PDB entry 7U8C | X-ray diffraction, 1.74 A resolution | chains BA2 and H of the 3 polymer chains in the assembly

Chain BA2:
Protein: Mesothelin, cleaved form
Notes: fragment: C-terminal peptide
UniProtKB: Q13421 (MSLN_HUMAN); residues 582-598 here correspond to UniProt positions 590-606 (UniProt number = residue number + 8)
Amino-acid sequence (17 residues; numbered 582 to 598; the number before each row is that of its first residue):
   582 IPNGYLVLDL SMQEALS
Unresolved in the structure: 582-583
Swiss-Prot annotation at these positions:
  - lipidation: Ser598 (GPI-anchor amidated serine)

Chain H:
Protein: MORab 15B6 Fab heavy chain
Organism: Mus musculus
Notes: antibody fragment or engineered binder
Amino-acid sequence (214 residues; each row starts with the number of its first residue):
     1 EVQLQQSGPV LVKPGASVKI SCKASGYSFT GYYMHWVRQS NGKSLEWIGR INPYTGVPSY
    61 KHNFKDKASL TVDKSSSTAY MELHSLTSED SAVYYCAREL GGYWGQGTTL TVSSAKTTPP
   121 SVYPLAPGCG DTTGSSVTLG CLVKGYFPES VTVTWNSGSL SSSVHTFPAL LQSGLYTMSS
   181 SVTVPSSTWP SETVTCSVAH PASSTTVDKK LEPS
Cystine bridges: Cys22-Cys96, Cys141-Cys196

How chain BA2 and chain H interact:
Contacting residue pairs (22):
  Tyr586(BA2) with Ser28(H), hydrogen bond; Thr30(H), hydrogen bond; Gly31(H); Tyr54(H), hydrophobic
  Val588(BA2) with Thr30(H); Gly31(H); Tyr32(H); Tyr33(H), hydrophobic; Asn52(H); Tyr54(H), hydrophobic
  Leu589(BA2) with Gly31(H), hydrogen bond (backbone-backbone); Tyr32(H); Tyr33(H), hydrogen bond (backbone-backbone)
  Asp590(BA2) with Tyr33(H); His35(H), salt bridge; Arg50(H), salt bridge
  Leu591(BA2) with Tyr32(H), hydrophobic; Arg98(H); Glu99(H)
  Ser592(BA2) with His35(H), hydrogen bond; Glu99(H); Leu100(H), hydrogen bond (side chain-backbone)
Also at the interface, not in a pair above, chain BA2 (8 interface residues in all): Leu587, Met593
Also at the interface, not in a pair above, chain H (13 interface residues in all): Pro53
The authors on this interface:
  - epitope / paratope residues, chain BA2: Tyr586(BA2)

Overview:
Chain BA2 and chain H form an interface of 8 and 13 residues respectively, with 6 hydrogen bonds and 2 salt
bridges. Polar contacts include Asp590(BA2)-His35(H), Asp590(BA2)-Arg50(H) and Tyr586(BA2)-Ser28(H). The paper
reports the epitope/paratope residue Tyr586(BA2).
Here chain BA2 is Mesothelin, cleaved form and chain H is MORab 15B6 Fab heavy chain (Mus musculus). Entry
7U8C (Crystal structure of Mesothelin C-terminal peptide-MORAb 15B6 FAB complex) was determined by X-ray
diffraction.
